PDB entry 8G5F | electron microscopy, 2.64 A resolution | chains D and E of the 7 polymer chains in the assembly

Chain D:
Name: Gamma-aminobutyric acid receptor subunit gamma-2
From: Mus musculus
UniProtKB: P22723 (GBRG2_MOUSE); residues -37 to 436 here correspond to UniProt positions 1-474 (UniProt number = residue number + 38)
Amino-acid sequence (474 residues; numbered -37 to 436; the number before each row is that of its first residue; numbers below 1 keep their minus sign (Met-37 is residue -37)):
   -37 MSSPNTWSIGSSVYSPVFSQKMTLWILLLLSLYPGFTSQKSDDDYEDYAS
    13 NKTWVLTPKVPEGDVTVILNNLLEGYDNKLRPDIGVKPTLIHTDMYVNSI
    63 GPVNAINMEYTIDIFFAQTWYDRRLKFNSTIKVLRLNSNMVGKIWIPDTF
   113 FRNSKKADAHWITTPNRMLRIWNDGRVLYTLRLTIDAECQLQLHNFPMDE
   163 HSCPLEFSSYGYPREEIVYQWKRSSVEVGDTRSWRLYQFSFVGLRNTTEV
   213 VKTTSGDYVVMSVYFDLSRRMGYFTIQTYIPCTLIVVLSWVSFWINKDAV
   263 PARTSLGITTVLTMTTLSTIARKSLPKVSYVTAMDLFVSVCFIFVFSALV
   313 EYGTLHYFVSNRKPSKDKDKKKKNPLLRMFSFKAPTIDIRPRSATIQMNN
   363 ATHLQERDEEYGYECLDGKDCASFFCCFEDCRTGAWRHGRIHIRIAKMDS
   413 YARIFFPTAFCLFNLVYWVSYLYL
Not modelled in the structure: -37 to 24, 320-409, 433-436
Curated features (UniProtKB/Swiss-Prot):
  - modified residue: Ser343 (Phosphoserine)
  - glycosylation (N-linked (GlcNAc...) asparagine): Asn13, Asn90, Asn208
Disulfide bonds: Cys151-Cys165
Covalently attached groups: N-acetylglucosamine (NAG) linked to Asn208

Chain E:
Name: Gamma-aminobutyric acid receptor subunit beta-2
From: Mus musculus
UniProtKB: P63137 (GBRB2_MOUSE); residues -23 to 488 here correspond to UniProt positions 1-512 (UniProt number = residue number + 24)
Amino-acid sequence (512 residues; row label = number of the first residue in the row; numbers below 1 keep their minus sign (Met-23 is residue -23)):
   -23 MWRVRKRGYFGIWSFPLIIAAVCAQSVNDPSNMSLVKETVDRLLKGYDIR
    27 LRPDFGGPPVAVGMNIDIASIDMVSEVNMDYTLTMYFQQAWRDKRLSYNV
    77 IPLNLTLDNRVADQLWVPDTYFLNDKKSFVHGVTVKNRMIRLHPDGTVLY
   127 GLRITTTAACMMDLRRYPLDEQNCTLEIESYGYTTDDIEFYWRGDDNAVT
   177 GVTKIELPQFSIVDYKLITKKVVFSTGSYPRLSLSFKLKRNIGYFILQTY
   227 MPSILITILSWVSFWINYDASAARVALGITTVLTMTTINTHLRETLPKIP
   277 YVKAIDMYLMGCFVFVFMALLEYALVNYIFFGRGPQRQKKAAEKAANANN
   327 EKMRLDVNKMFYKDIKQNGTQYRSLWDPTGDLSPTRRTTNYDFSLYTMDP
   377 HENILLSTLEIKNEMATSEAVMGLGDPRSTMLAYDASSIQYRKAGLPRHS
   427 FGRNALERHVAQKKSRLRRRASQLKITIPDLTDVNAIDRWSRIFFPVVFS
   477 FFNIVYWLYYVN
Not modelled in the structure: -23 to 7, 309-458
Curated features (UniProtKB/Swiss-Prot):
  - binding site (histamine): Tyr97, Ser156, Tyr157, Thr202
  - binding site (4-aminobutanoate): Tyr157, Thr202
  - modified residue: Tyr417 (Phosphotyrosine)
  - glycosylation (N-linked (GlcNAc...) asparagine): Asn8, Asn80, Asn149
Disulfide bonds: Cys136-Cys150
Covalently attached groups: N-acetylglucosamine (NAG) linked to Asn80, Asn149
Residues lining bound ligands:
  - gamma-amino-butanoic acid (ABU): Tyr97, Glu155, Ser156, Tyr157, Phe200, Thr202, Tyr205
  - allopregnanolone (Y4B): Leu297, Ala300, Leu301, Tyr304, Ile305

How chain D and chain E interact:
Residue-residue contacts (78; chain D residue first):
  Gly37(D) - Lys13(E)
  Asp39(D) - Lys13(E)
  Asn40(D) - Asp84(E)
  Asn40(D) - Arg86(E)  hydrogen bond
  Lys41(D) - Val16(E)
  Lys41(D) - Asp84(E)
  Lys41(D) - Val87(E)
  Leu42(D) - Val12(E)  hydrophobic
  Leu42(D) - Lys13(E)
  Leu42(D) - Leu83(E)  hydrophobic
  Arg43(D) - Met9(E)
  Asp45(D) - Met9(E)
  Ile46(D) - Asn8(E)
  Ile46(D) - Met9(E)
  Gly47(D) - Leu79(E)
  Asn69(D) - Met49(E)
  Gly104(D) - Arg86(E)  hydrogen bond (backbone-side chain)
  Pro109(D) - Thr110(E)
  Asp110(D) - Val111(E)
  Thr111(D) - Val109(E)
  Thr111(D) - Thr110(E)  hydrogen bond (backbone-side chain)
  Phe112(D) - Tyr62(E)
  Phe112(D) - Val109(E)
  Phe112(D) - Asn113(E)
  Phe112(D) - Arg129(E)
  Phe113(D) - Arg129(E)
  Arg114(D) - Tyr62(E)  hydrogen bond
  Arg114(D) - Arg129(E)  hydrogen bond (backbone-side chain)
  Ser116(D) - His107(E)
  Ser116(D) - Arg129(E)  hydrogen bond (backbone-side chain)
  Lys117(D) - Asp48(E)  salt bridge
  Lys117(D) - Phe105(E)
  Lys117(D) - His107(E)
  Ala119(D) - Val109(E)
  Asp120(D) - Val109(E)
  Leu145(D) - Val109(E)  hydrophobic
  Leu145(D) - Thr110(E)
  Gln152(D) - Glu182(E)
  Tyr172(D) - Tyr62(E)
  Tyr172(D) - Arg114(E)
  Tyr172(D) - Met115(E)  hydrophobic
  Tyr172(D) - Leu128(E)  hydrogen bond (side chain-backbone)
  Tyr172(D) - Arg129(E)  hydrogen bond (side chain-backbone)
  Gly173(D) - Thr82(E)  hydrogen bond (backbone-side chain)
  Gly173(D) - Met115(E)
  Gly173(D) - Arg117(E)  hydrogen bond (backbone-side chain)
  Tyr174(D) - Thr82(E)
  Tyr174(D) - Leu83(E)
  Tyr174(D) - Asp84(E)  hydrogen bond (side chain-backbone)
  Pro175(D) - Arg117(E)
  Glu178(D) - Thr82(E)
  Ser217(D) - Gln64(E)
  Ser217(D) - Met115(E)
  Ser217(D) - Arg117(E)  hydrogen bond (backbone-side chain)
  Ser217(D) - Leu125(E)
  Tyr220(D) - Met115(E)
  Tyr220(D) - Arg117(E)  hydrogen bond
  Val262(D) - Ala249(E)  hydrophobic
  Thr266(D) - Ala249(E)
  Ile270(D) - Leu253(E)  hydrophobic
  Leu274(D) - Thr256(E)
  Leu274(D) - Thr260(E)
  Arg284(D) - Tyr220(E)
  Lys285(D) - Gln224(E)
  Lys285(D) - His267(E)  hydrogen bond
  Lys285(D) - Thr271(E)
  Lys289(D) - Pro184(E)
  Lys289(D) - Gln185(E)
  Lys289(D) - Tyr220(E)
  Val290(D) - Pro184(E)
  Val290(D) - Tyr220(E)
  Ser291(D) - Pro184(E)  hydrogen bond (backbone-backbone)
  Ser291(D) - Asn217(E)  hydrogen bond
  Tyr292(D) - Leu223(E)
  Phe304(D) - Leu231(E)  hydrophobic
  Phe308(D) - Leu235(E)  hydrophobic
  His318(D) - Ile242(E)
  His318(D) - Asn243(E)
Other interface residues (no listed pair), chain D (54 interface residues in all): Pro44, Val48, Asn115, Ala121, Glu150, Thr216, Pro263, Val273, Thr281, Val293, Tyr319
Other interface residues (no listed pair), chain E (55 interface residues in all): Asn41, Ser46, Asn80, Asn85, Gly127, Arg169, Ile234, Trp241, Ala246, Ala248, Ala252

In short:
54 residues of chain D and 55 residues of chain E are in contact, with 16 hydrogen bonds and 1 salt bridge.
Among the polar pairs are Lys117(D)-Asp48(E), Asn40(D)-Arg86(E) and Gly104(D)-Arg86(E). Chain E binds
allopregnanolone and gamma-amino-butanoic acid. N-acetylglucosamine is covalently linked to Asn208(D).
Chain D is Gamma-aminobutyric acid receptor subunit gamma-2 and chain E is Gamma-aminobutyric acid receptor
subunit beta-2, both from Mus musculus; the structure, Native GABA-A receptor from the mouse brain,
ortho-alpha1-alpha3-beta2-gamma2 subtype, in complex with GABA and allopregnanolone, was determined by
electron microscopy, deposited together with 8FOI, 8G4N, 8G4O, 8G4X, 8G5G and 8G5H.
